9E1X - chains G and I of the 11 polymer chains in the assembly; structure by electron microscopy, 3.40 A resolution.

== Chain G ==
Name: Histone H2A
Source organism: Xenopus laevis
UniProtKB: Q6AZJ8 (Q6AZJ8_XENLA); residues 0-129 here correspond to UniProt positions 1-130 (UniProt number = residue number + 1)
Sequence (130 residues; each row starts with the number of its first residue; numbering starts at 0):
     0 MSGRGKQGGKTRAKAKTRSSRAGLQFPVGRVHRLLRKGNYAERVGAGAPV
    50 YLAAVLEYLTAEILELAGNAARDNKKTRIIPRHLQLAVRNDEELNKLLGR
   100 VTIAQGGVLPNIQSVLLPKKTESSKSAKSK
Unresolved in the structure: 0-9, 119-129

== Chain I ==
Molecule: 151-nt DNA strand
Source organism: Homo sapiens
Sequence (151 nucleotides; each row starts with the number of its first residue; numbers below 1 keep their minus sign (DC-74 is residue -74)):
   -74 CACAGGATGTATATATCTGACACGTGCCTGGAGACTAGGGAGTAATCCCC
   -24 TTGGCGGTTAAAACGCGGGGGACAGCGCGTACGTGCGTTTAAGCGGTGCT
    26 AGAGCTGTCTACGACCAATTGAGCGGCCTCGGCACCGGGATTCTCCAGGG
    76 G
Unresolved in the structure: 75-76

== Chain G / chain I interface ==
Pairs across the interface - 14 pairs, chain G then chain I:
  Arg11(G) with DG-42(I), phosphate contact; DA-41(I), phosphate contact
  Ala12(G) with DG-42(I), sugar contact; DA-41(I), hydrogen bond to the phosphate
  Ala14(G) with DG-42(I), phosphate contact
  Lys15(G) with DA-43(I), phosphate contact; DG-42(I), hydrogen bond to the phosphate
  Thr16(G) with DA-43(I), phosphate contact
  Arg17(G) with DA-43(I), hydrogen bond to the phosphate
  Arg20(G) with DG-42(I), salt bridge to the phosphate
  Gly28(G) with DA-43(I), phosphate contact
  Arg32(G) with DG-44(I), salt bridge to the phosphate
  Arg77(G) with DC-54(I), sugar contact; DA-53(I), phosphate contact
Other interface residues (no listed pair), chain G (13 interface residues in all): Lys13, Arg29, Arg42
Other interface residues (no listed pair), chain I (7 interface residues in all): DG-35

== Summary ==
Chain G and chain I form an interface of 13 and 7 residues respectively; the contacts include 3 hydrogen bonds
and 2 salt bridges. Polar contacts include Ala12(G)-DA-41(I), Lys15(G)-DG-42(I) and Arg17(G)-DA-43(I).
Here chain G is Histone H2A (Xenopus laevis) and chain I is a 151-nt DNA strand (Homo sapiens). Entry 9E1X
(Snf2h bound nucleosome complex - ClassD1) was determined by electron microscopy (same publication as 9E1L,
9E1M, 9E1N, 9E1O, 9E1P, 9E1Q and 4 further entries).
